Entry 8PEX (electron microscopy, 3.10 A resolution); this record covers chains F and a of the 22 polymer chains in the assembly.

# Chain F
Name: Transcription termination factor Rho
Source organism: Escherichia coli
Notes: EC 3.6.4.-
UniProt: P0AG30 (RHO_ECOLI); numbering as in UniProt (aligned over 1-419)
Chain sequence (419 residues; numbered 1 to 419; the number before each row is that of its first residue):
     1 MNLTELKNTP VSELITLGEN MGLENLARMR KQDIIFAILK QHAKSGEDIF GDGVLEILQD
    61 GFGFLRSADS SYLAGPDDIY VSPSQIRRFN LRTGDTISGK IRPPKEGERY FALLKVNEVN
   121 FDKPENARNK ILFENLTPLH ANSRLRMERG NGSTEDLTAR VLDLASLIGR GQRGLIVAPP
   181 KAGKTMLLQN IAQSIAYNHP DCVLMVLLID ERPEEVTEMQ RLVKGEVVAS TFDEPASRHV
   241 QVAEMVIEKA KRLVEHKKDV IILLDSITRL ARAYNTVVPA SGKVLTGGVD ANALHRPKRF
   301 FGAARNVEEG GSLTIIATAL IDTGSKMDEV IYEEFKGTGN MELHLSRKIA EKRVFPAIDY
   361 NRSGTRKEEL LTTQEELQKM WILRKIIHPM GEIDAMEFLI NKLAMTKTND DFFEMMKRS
Differences from the reference sequence: engineered mutation L167 (Pro in P0AG30)
UniProt features mapped onto this chain:
  - region: G61 to R66 (RNA-binding 1), D78 to Y80 (RNA-binding 1), E108 to Y110 (RNA-binding 1), V284 to G288 (RNA-binding 2)
  - binding site (ATP): G169 to G174, K181 to M186, R212
  - site: K326 (RNA-binding 2)
  - mutagenesis: F62 (F62L/A: Defective for RNA-binding), F64 (F64L/A: Defective for RNA-binding), K181 (K181Q: Partial loss of ATPase, helicase and termination activity), K184 (K184Q: Improves ATPase and helicase activity but reduced termination activity), C202 (C202G/S: Does not affect the kinetics of ATP hydrolysis and inhibition by bicyclomycin), D265 (D265N: Loss of ATPase activity, helicase and termination activity)
Ion coordination: Mg2+: T185 (together with ATP-gamma-S)
Small-molecule neighbours: ATP-gamma-S: T158, P180, K181, A182, G183, K184, T185, M186, L187, E211, F355
Reported in the primary citation:
  - mutagenesis - P167L: increased binding to Polarity suppression protein (chain a)
  - mutagenesis - P167L: increased catalytic activity on ATP
  - mutagenesis - P167L: decreased stability
  - mutagenesis - P167L (Kd 14.0 uM): decreased binding to mant-ATPgammaS

# Chain a
Name: Polarity suppression protein
Source organism: Enterobacteria phage P4
UniProt: P05460 (VPSU_BPP4); residue numbers follow UniProt; this construct covers 1-190
Chain sequence (190 residues; numbered 1 to 190; the number before each row is that of its first residue):
     1 MESTALQQAF DTCQNNKAAW LQRKNELAAA EQEYLRLLSG EGRNVSRLDE LRNIIEVRKW
    61 QVNQAAGRYI RSHEAVQHIS IRDRLNDFMQ QHGTALAAAL APELMGYSEL TAIARNCAIQ
   121 RATDALREAL LSWLAKGEKI NYSAQDSDIL TTIGFRPDVA SVDDSREKFT PAQNMIFSRK
   181 SAQLASRQSV
Unresolved in the structure: 1-3

# Interface between chain F and chain a
Residue-residue contacts - 25 pairs, chain F then chain a:
  N142(F) - Q183(a)  hydrogen bond
  S143(F) - E50(a)  hydrogen bond
  R144(F) - S46(a)  hydrogen bond (backbone-side chain)
  R144(F) - D49(a)
  R146(F) - V45(a)
  R146(F) - D49(a)  salt bridge
  R146(F) - R52(a)
  R170(F) - S46(a)  hydrogen bond
  R170(F) - E50(a)  salt bridge
  Y197(F) - R43(a)  hydrogen bond (backbone-side chain)
  N198(F) - R43(a)
  N198(F) - V45(a)
  H199(F) - N44(a)
  H199(F) - V45(a)
  H199(F) - S46(a)  hydrogen bond
  D201(F) - N44(a)
  E369(F) - I176(a)
  E369(F) - K180(a)  hydrogen bond (backbone-side chain)
  T372(F) - K180(a)
  T373(F) - R52(a)
  T373(F) - N53(a)
  T373(F) - E56(a)
  Q374(F) - E56(a)  hydrogen bond (backbone-side chain)
  Q374(F) - Q173(a)
  E375(F) - E56(a)
Also at the interface, not in a pair above, chain F (19 interface residues in all): P200, K367, L370, L371, E376
Also at the interface, not in a pair above, chain a (14 interface residues in all): R179

# Summary
Chain F and chain a form an interface of 19 and 14 residues respectively, with 8 hydrogen bonds and 2 salt
bridges. Polar contacts include R146(F)-D49(a), R170(F)-E50(a) and N142(F)-Q183(a). The paper reports that
P167L of chain F increases binding to Polarity suppression protein (chain a); P167L of chain F increases
catalytic activity on ATP.
Chain F is Transcription termination factor Rho (Escherichia coli) and chain a is Polarity suppression protein
(Enterobacteria phage P4); the structure, Rho P167L-ATPgS-Psu complex II, was determined by electron
microscopy, deposited together with 8PEU, 8PEW, 8PEY, 9GCS and 9GCT.
